Entry 9G1X (electron microscopy, 3.50 A resolution); this record covers chains C and K of the 14 polymer chains in the assembly.

Chain C:
Molecule: DNA-directed RNA polymerases I and III subunit RPAC1
Organism: Saccharomyces cerevisiae
Reference sequence: P07703 (RPAC1_YEAST); residue numbers follow UniProt; this construct covers 1-335
Sequence (335 residues; numbered 1 to 335; the number before each row is that of its first residue):
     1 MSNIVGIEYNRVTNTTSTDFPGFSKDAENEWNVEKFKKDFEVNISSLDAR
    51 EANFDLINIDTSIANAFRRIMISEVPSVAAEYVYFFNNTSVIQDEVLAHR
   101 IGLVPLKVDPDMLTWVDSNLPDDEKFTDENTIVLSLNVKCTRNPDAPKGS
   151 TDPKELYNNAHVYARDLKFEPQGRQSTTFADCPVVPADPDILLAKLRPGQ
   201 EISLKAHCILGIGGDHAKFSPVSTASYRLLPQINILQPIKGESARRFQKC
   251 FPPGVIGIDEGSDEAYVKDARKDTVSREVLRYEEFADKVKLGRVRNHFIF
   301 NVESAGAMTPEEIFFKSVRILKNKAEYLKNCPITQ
Unresolved in the structure: 1-29, 334-335
UniProt features mapped onto this chain:
  - modified residue: Ser2 (N-acetylserine), Ser17 (Phosphoserine)

Chain K:
Molecule: DNA-directed RNA polymerases I and III subunit RPAC2
Organism: Saccharomyces cerevisiae
Reference sequence: P28000 (RPAC2_YEAST); numbering as in UniProt (aligned over 1-142)
Sequence (142 residues; numbered 1 to 142; the number before each row is that of its first residue):
     1 MTEDIEQKKTATEVTPQEPKHIQEEEEQDVDMTGDEEQEEEPDREKIKLL
    51 TQATSEDGTSASFQIVEEDHTLGNALRYVIMKNPDVEFCGYSIPHPSENL
   101 LNIRIQTYGETTAVDALQKGLKDLMDLCDVVESKFTEKIKSM
Unresolved in the structure: 1-44
UniProt features mapped onto this chain:
  - modified residue (Phosphothreonine): Thr15, Thr33
  - cross-link: Lys134 (Glycyl lysine isopeptide (Lys-Gly) (interchain with G-Cter in ubiquitin))

Interface between chain C and chain K:
Residue-residue contacts - 54 pairs, chain C then chain K:
  Trp31(C) with Tyr78(K); Lys82(K)
  Val33(C) with Asp126(K)
  Phe36(C) with Leu127(K), hydrophobic; Val130(K), hydrophobic; Val131(K), hydrophobic
  Phe40(C) with Val131(K), hydrophobic; Lys134(K)
  Glu41(C) with Lys134(K)
  Val42(C) with Lys134(K); Phe135(K), hydrophobic; Lys138(K)
  Ile44(C) with Lys138(K); Ile139(K), hydrophobic; Met142(K), hydrophobic
  Leu47(C) with Met142(K), hydrophobic
  Phe54(C) with Phe135(K), hydrophobic
  Asp60(C) with Tyr78(K)
  Ser62(C) with Asn74(K), hydrogen bond (side chain-backbone); Ala75(K), hydrogen bond (side chain-backbone)
  Ile63(C) with Ala75(K), hydrophobic; Leu124(K), hydrophobic; Leu127(K), hydrophobic
  Ala66(C) with Thr71(K)
  Phe67(C) with Val131(K), hydrophobic
  Arg69(C) with Asp69(K), salt bridge; His70(K); Thr71(K), hydrogen bond
  Ile70(C) with Thr71(K)
  Glu311(C) with Ile139(K)
  Phe315(C) with Glu132(K)
  Val318(C) with Glu132(K)
  Arg319(C) with Glu132(K), salt bridge
  Leu321(C) with Cys128(K), hydrophobic
  Lys322(C) with Cys128(K)
  Lys324(C) with Glu68(K); Leu72(K)
  Ala325(C) with Leu124(K), hydrophobic; Met125(K), hydrophobic
  Glu326(C) with Met125(K)
  Tyr327(C) with Lys46(K)
  Leu328(C) with Ile47(K), hydrophobic; Ile65(K), hydrophobic; Leu72(K), hydrophobic; Leu121(K), hydrophobic
  Lys329(C) with Gln118(K); Leu121(K); Lys122(K)
  Cys331(C) with Lys46(K); Ile47(K), hydrophobic
  Ile333(C) with Ile47(K), hydrophobic; Leu49(K), hydrophobic; Phe63(K), hydrophobic; Leu117(K), hydrophobic
Interface residues without a listed pair, chain C (33 interface residues in all): Lys37, Ile59, Phe314
Interface residues without a listed pair, chain K (34 interface residues in all): Lys48, Val114, Asp123

Overview:
The interface between chain C and chain K involves 33 residues on one side and 34 on the other; the contacts
include 3 hydrogen bonds and 2 salt bridges. Among the polar pairs are Arg69(C)-Asp69(K), Arg319(C)-Glu132(K)
and Ser62(C)-Asn74(K).
Chain C is DNA-directed RNA polymerases I and III subunit RPAC1 and chain K is DNA-directed RNA polymerases I
and III subunit RPAC2, both from Saccharomyces cerevisiae; the structure, Yeast RNA polymerase I elongation
complex stalled by an apurinic site, 11-subunit, was determined by electron microscopy together with 9G1V,
9G23, 9G24, 9G26, 9G27, 9G29, 9G2B and 9G2C from the same study.
